8T02 - chains I and A of the 7 polymer chains in the assembly; structure by electron microscopy, 3.79 A resolution.

[Chain I]
Protein: DNA-directed RNA polymerase subunit beta
Source organism: Escherichia coli
Notes: EC 2.7.7.6
UniProt: P0A8V2 (RPOB_ECOLI); numbering as in UniProt (aligned over 1-1342)
Chain sequence (1342 residues; numbered 1 to 1342; the number before each row is that of its first residue):
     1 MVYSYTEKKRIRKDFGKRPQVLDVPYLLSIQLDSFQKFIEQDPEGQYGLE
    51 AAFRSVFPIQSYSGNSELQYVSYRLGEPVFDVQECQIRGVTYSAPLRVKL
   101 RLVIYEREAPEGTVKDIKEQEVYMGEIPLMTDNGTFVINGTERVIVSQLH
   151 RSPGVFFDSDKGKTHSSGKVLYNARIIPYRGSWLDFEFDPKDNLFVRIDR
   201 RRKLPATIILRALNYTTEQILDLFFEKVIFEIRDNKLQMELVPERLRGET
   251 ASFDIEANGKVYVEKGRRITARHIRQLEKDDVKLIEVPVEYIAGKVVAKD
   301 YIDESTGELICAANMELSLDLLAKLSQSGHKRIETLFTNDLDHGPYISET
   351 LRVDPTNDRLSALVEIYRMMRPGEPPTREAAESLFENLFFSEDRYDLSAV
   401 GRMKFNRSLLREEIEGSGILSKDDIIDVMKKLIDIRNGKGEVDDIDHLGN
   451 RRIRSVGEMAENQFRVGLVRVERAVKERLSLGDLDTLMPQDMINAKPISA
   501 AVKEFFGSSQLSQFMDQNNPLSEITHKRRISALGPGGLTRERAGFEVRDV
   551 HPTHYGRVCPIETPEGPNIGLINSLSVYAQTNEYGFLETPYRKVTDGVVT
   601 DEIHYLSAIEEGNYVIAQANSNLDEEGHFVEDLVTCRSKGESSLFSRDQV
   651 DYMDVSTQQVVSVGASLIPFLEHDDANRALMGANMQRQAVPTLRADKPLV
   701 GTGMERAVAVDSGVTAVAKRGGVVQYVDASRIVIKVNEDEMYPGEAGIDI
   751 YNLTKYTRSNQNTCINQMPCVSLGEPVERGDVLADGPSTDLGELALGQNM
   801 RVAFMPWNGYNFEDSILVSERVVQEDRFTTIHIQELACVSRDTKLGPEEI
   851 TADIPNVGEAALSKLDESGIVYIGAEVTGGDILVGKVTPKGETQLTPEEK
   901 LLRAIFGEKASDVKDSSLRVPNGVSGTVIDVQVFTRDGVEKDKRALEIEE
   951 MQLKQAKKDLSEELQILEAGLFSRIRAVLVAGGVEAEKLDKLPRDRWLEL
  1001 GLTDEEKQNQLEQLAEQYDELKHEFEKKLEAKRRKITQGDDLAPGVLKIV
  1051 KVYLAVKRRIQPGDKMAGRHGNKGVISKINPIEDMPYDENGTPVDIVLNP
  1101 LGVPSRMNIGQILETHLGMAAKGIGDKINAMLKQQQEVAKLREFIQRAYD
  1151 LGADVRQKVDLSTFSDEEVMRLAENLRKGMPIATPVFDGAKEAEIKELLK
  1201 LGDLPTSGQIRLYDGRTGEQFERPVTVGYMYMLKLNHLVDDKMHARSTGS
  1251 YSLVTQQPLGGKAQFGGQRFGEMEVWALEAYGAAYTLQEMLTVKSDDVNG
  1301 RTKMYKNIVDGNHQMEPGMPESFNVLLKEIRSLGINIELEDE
Not modelled in the structure: 1, 891-912, 1342
UniProt features mapped onto this chain:
  - modified residue (N6-acetyllysine): Lys1022, Lys1200
  - mutagenesis: Ile561 (I561S: Resistant to antibiotics salinamide A and B), Ile569 (I569S: Resistant to antibiotics salinamide A and B), Ala665 (A665E: Resistant to antibiotics salinamide A and B), Asp675 (D675A/G: Resistant to antibiotics salinamide A and B), Asn677 (N677H/K: Resistant to antibiotics salinamide A and B), Leu680 (L680M: Resistant to antibiotics salinamide A and B), Glu813 (E813K: Disrupts the enzyme's active center)

[Chain A]
Molecule: 26-nt DNA strand
Sequence (26 nucleotides; row label = number of the first residue in the row):
     7 AAAAAAAAAAAAAAAAAAAAAAAAAA

[How chain I and chain A interact]
Residue-residue contacts (10):
  Lys163(I) - DA20(A)  phosphate contact
  Trp183(I) - DA16(A)  base contact
  Trp183(I) - DA17(A)  base contact
  Arg200(I) - DA17(A)  sugar contact
  Arg200(I) - DA18(A)  salt bridge to the phosphate
  Arg371(I) - DA13(A)  base contact
  Arg394(I) - DA15(A)  hydrogen bond to the base
  Arg542(I) - DA16(A)  phosphate contact
  Arg542(I) - DA17(A)  salt bridge to the phosphate
  Arg542(I) - DA18(A)  base contact
Other interface residues (no listed pair), chain I (10 interface residues in all): Gly181, Asp199, Gly536, Gly537
Other interface residues (no listed pair), chain A (7 interface residues in all): DA14

[Overview]
The interface between chain I and chain A involves 10 residues on one side and 7 on the other, with 1 hydrogen
bond and 2 salt bridges. Polar pairs include Arg394(I)-DA15(A), Arg200(I)-DA18(A) and Arg542(I)-DA17(A). From
UniProt: 7 mutagenesis sites on chain I.
Here chain I is DNA-directed RNA polymerase subunit beta (Escherichia coli) and chain A is a 26-nt DNA strand.
Entry 8T02 (Reconstituted E. coli RNA polymerase post-termination complex on negatively-supercoiled DNA:
unwinding duplex DNA (rPTCi)) was determined by electron microscopy (same publication as 8SZW, 8T00 and 8T0L).
